9G9T - chains C and g of the 24 polymer chains in the assembly; structure by electron microscopy, 1.80 A resolution.

== Chain C ==
Molecule: Putative ubiquinol cytochrome c oxidoreductase
Organism: Toxoplasma gondii
Notes: EC 1.10.2.2
Reference sequence: S7UK06 (S7UK06_TOXGG); residue numbers follow UniProt; this construct covers 1-487
Amino-acid sequence (487 residues; numbered 1 to 487; the number before each row is that of its first residue):
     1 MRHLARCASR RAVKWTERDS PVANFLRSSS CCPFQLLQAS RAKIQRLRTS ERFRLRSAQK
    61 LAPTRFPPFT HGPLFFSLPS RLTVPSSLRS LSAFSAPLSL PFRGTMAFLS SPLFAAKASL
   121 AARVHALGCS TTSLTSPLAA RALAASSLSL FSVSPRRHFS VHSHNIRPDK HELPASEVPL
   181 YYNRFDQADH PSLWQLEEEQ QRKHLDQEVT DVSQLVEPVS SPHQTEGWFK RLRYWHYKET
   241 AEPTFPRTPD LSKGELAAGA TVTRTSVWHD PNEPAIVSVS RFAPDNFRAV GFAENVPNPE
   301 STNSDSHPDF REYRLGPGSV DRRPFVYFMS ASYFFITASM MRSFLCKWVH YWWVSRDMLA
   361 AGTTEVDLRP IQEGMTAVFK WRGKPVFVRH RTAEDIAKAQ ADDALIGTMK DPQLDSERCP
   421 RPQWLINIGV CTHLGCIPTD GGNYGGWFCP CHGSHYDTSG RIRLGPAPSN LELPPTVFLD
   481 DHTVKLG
Not modelled in the structure: 1-159, 365-487
Residues lining bound ligands: 1,2-diacyl-sn-glycero-3-phosphocholine (PC1): Tyr327, Ser330, Tyr333, Phe334, Thr337, Ala338, Met341

== Chain g ==
Molecule: Ubiquinol-cytochrome c reductase
Organism: Toxoplasma gondii
Reference sequence: A0A125YYJ3 (A0A125YYJ3_TOXGG); residue numbers follow UniProt; this construct covers 1-234
Amino-acid sequence (234 residues; each row starts with the number of its first residue):
     1 MAQFHREIGK LFASYSNKIT ANSPVQYVPS PPTKGKVRRA LSSALMPVWF KFFRGPLDRW
    61 NLAVMAKYLR DHGLMYDDLY SDKEPVFARA LELLPPDIQA ARFRRLMRGT YLNHLRLYLP
   121 VHEQNYDPFI PYMAPYVEEA KFQLQEEEEL LGYHMWEGVW YSGGVTGFGD KEPGEHFLVA
   181 LPNLYGAGGS PMQAGGKHFS SHAASAARAR LATLAQKRLE EAMQQRERQS VSQN
Not modelled in the structure: 1-2, 195-234

== Chain C / chain g interface ==
Pairs across the interface - 94 pairs, chain C then chain g:
  Ser160(C) with Glu175(g)
  Val161(C) with Glu175(g)
  His162(C) with Lys83(g); Pro85(g)
  His164(C) with Glu148(g), salt bridge
  Ile166(C) with Leu144(g), hydrophobic
  Lys170(C) with Thr33(g)
  Glu177(C) with Tyr27(g), hydrogen bond; Ser30(g), hydrogen bond
  Tyr181(C) with Glu138(g)
  His204(C) with Asn125(g), hydrogen bond (backbone-side chain)
  Leu205(C) with Glu123(g); Asn125(g)
  Glu208(C) with His122(g)
  Val209(C) with His122(g); Asn125(g)
  Leu215(C) with Val121(g); Gln124(g); Asn125(g)
  Val216(C) with Arg70(g), hydrogen bond (backbone-side chain); Asn125(g), hydrogen bond (backbone-side chain); Tyr126(g); Asp127(g)
  Pro218(C) with Asp127(g)
  Val219(C) with Asp127(g), hydrogen bond (backbone-side chain)
  Ser220(C) with Phe129(g)
  Pro222(C) with Asp58(g); Leu62(g), hydrophobic
  His223(C) with Phe50(g); Gly55(g); Asp58(g), salt bridge
  Glu226(C) with Arg54(g), salt bridge
  Leu232(C) with Asn61(g)
  Arg233(C) with Arg54(g); Leu57(g); Asp58(g), salt bridge; Asn61(g)
  Tyr234(C) with Asn61(g); Tyr76(g), hydrogen bond (backbone-side chain); Phe129(g), hydrophobic
  Trp235(C) with Tyr76(g)
  His236(C) with Tyr76(g); Asp77(g), salt bridge; Tyr80(g); Phe129(g)
  Tyr237(C) with Asp77(g), hydrogen bond; Tyr80(g); Pro131(g); Met133(g); Ala134(g), hydrogen bond (side chain-backbone)
  Lys238(C) with Lys141(g), hydrogen bond (backbone-side chain)
  Glu239(C) with Glu84(g); Val86(g)
  Ala241(C) with Gln145(g)
  Glu242(C) with Gln145(g), hydrogen bond (backbone-side chain)
  Phe245(C) with Pro24(g); Val25(g), hydrophobic; Gln26(g); Tyr27(g)
  Pro246(C) with Tyr27(g)
  Arg247(C) with Tyr27(g)
  Ala258(C) with Pro135(g)
  Gly259(C) with Glu138(g); Glu139(g); Phe142(g)
  Ala260(C) with Phe142(g)
  Thr263(C) with Phe142(g)
  Arg264(C) with Phe142(g)
  Pro284(C) with Pro135(g); Tyr136(g), hydrophobic
  Asp285(C) with Pro95(g); Tyr136(g), hydrogen bond
  Arg288(C) with Asp97(g), salt bridge
  Val290(C) with Ile130(g)
  Phe292(C) with Tyr132(g), hydrophobic
  Asn295(C) with Tyr126(g); Asp127(g), hydrogen bond (side chain-backbone)
  Val296(C) with Arg105(g)
  Pro297(C) with Met75(g); Ala101(g); Arg105(g), hydrogen bond (backbone-side chain)
  Asn298(C) with Arg104(g), hydrogen bond
  Pro299(C) with Arg104(g); Arg105(g); Arg108(g)
  Ser301(C) with Arg108(g)
  Thr302(C) with Arg108(g); Tyr111(g)
  Asn303(C) with Tyr111(g), hydrogen bond
  Ser304(C) with Pro120(g); Glu123(g), hydrogen bond
  Ser306(C) with Pro120(g)
  His307(C) with Leu117(g); Tyr118(g), hydrogen bond (side chain-backbone)
Also at the interface, not in a pair above, chain C (71 interface residues in all): Ser163, His171, Leu173, Ala175, Tyr182, Phe185, Thr210, Asp211, Val212, Gln214, Gln224, Arg231, Thr240, Leu256, Phe287, Ala289, Gly291
Also at the interface, not in a pair above, chain g (67 interface residues in all): Pro29, Arg59, Met65, Leu93, Ile98, Met107, Leu112, Leu119, Val137, Glu146, Glu172, His176

== In short ==
71 residues of chain C face 67 of chain g across their interface; the contacts include 18 hydrogen bonds and 6
salt bridges. Polar pairs include His164(C)-Glu148(g), His223(C)-Asp58(g) and Glu226(C)-Arg54(g). Bound to
chain C: 1,2-diacyl-sn-glycero-3-phosphocholine.
Here chain C is Putative ubiquinol cytochrome c oxidoreductase and chain g is Ubiquinol-cytochrome c
reductase, both from Toxoplasma gondii. Entry 9G9T (Cryo-EM structure of the Toxoplasma gondii respiratory
chain complex III inhibited by ELQ-300) was determined by electron microscopy (same publication as 9I4X).
